PDB entry 1K0W | X-ray diffraction, 2.10 A resolution | chain A

[Chain A]
Protein: L-ribulose 5 phosphate 4-epimerase
From: Escherichia coli
Notes: EC 5.1.3.4
UniProtKB: P08203 (ARAD_ECOLI); numbering as in UniProt (aligned over 1-231)
Amino-acid sequence (231 residues; numbered 1 to 231; the number before each row is that of its first residue):
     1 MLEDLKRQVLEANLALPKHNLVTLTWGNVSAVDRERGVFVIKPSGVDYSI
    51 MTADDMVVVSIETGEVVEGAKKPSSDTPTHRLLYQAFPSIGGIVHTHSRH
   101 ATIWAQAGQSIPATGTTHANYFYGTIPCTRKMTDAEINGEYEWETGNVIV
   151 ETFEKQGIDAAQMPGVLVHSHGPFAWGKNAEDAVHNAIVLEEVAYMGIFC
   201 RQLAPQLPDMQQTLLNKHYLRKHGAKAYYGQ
Not modelled in the structure: 224-231
Differences from the reference sequence: engineered mutation Asn120 (Asp in P08203)
UniProt features mapped onto this chain:
  - active site: Tyr229 (Proton donor/acceptor)
  - binding site (substrate): Gly27, Asn28, Ser44, Gly45, Ser74, Ser75
  - binding site (Zn(2+)): Asp76, His95, His97, His171
  - mutagenesis: Asn28 (N28A: Strong decrease of the affinity for L-ribulose 5-phosphate (LRu5P)), Lys42 (K42M: Strong decrease of the affinity for L-ribulose 5-phosphate (LRu5P)), Asp76 (D76N: Mutant shows a strong decrease of the catalytic efficiency, but it retains considerable epimerase activity. The affinity for L-ribulose 5-phosphate (LRu5P) is relatively unaffected), His95 (H95N: Mutant shows a strong decrease of the catalytic efficiency and a reduced affinity for Zn(2+)), His97 (H97N: Mutant shows a strong decrease of the catalytic efficiency and a reduced affinity for Zn(2+). Inhibited by glycolaldehyde phosphate), Thr116 (T116E/Y: Loss of the epimerase activity due to an increased steric bulk introduced by the mutation which causes a conformational change that is incompatible with catalysis), Glu142 (E142Q: Mutant shows a strong decrease of the catalytic efficiency, but it retains considerable epimerase activity. The affinity for L-ribulose 5-phosphate (LRu5P) is relatively unaffected), His218 (H218N: Mutant shows a strong decrease of the catalytic efficiency, but it retains considerable epimerase activity. The affinity for L-ribulose 5-phosphate (LRu5P) is relatively unaffected), Tyr229 (Y229F: Loss of the epimerase activity)
Ion coordination: Zn2+: His95, His97, His171

[In short]
His95, His97 and His171 form the Zn2+ site. Curated annotation (UniProt) lists active-site residue Tyr229, 6
substrate-binding residues, 4 Zn2+-binding residues and 9 mutagenesis sites.
Chain A is L-ribulose 5 phosphate 4-epimerase (Escherichia coli); the structure, Crystal structure of
L-ribulose-5-phosphate 4-epimerase, was determined by X-ray diffraction (same publication as 1JDI).
